PDB entry 4X4B | X-ray diffraction, 2.80 A resolution | chains B and F of the 6 polymer chains in the assembly

[Chain B]
Name: Regulatory protein
Organism: Enterobacter sp. RFL1396
UniProtKB: Q8GGH0 (Q8GGH0_9ENTR); residue numbers follow UniProt; this construct covers 1-79
Chain sequence (82 residues; numbered -2 to 79; the number before each row is that of its first residue; numbers below 1 keep their minus sign (Gly-2 is residue -2)):
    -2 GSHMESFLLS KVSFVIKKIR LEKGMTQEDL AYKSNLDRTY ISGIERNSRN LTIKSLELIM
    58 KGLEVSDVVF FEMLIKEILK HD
Disordered / not traced: -2 to 1, 79
Construct notes: expression tag (-2 to 0)

[Chain F]
Molecule: 35-nt DNA strand
Notes: fragment: Operator DNA
Sequence (35 nucleotides; numbered 1 to 35; the number before each row is that of its first residue):
     1 ATGTTGACTA TAATCACACG GACTATAAGT CACAT

[How chain B and chain F interact]
Pairs across the interface (12):
  Arg17(B) - DC17(F)  salt bridge to the phosphate
  Thr23(B) - DA16(F)  phosphate contact
  Thr23(B) - DC17(F)  phosphate contact
  Gln24(B) - DC17(F)  hydrogen bond to the phosphate
  Gln24(B) - DA18(F)  hydrogen bond to the phosphate
  Arg35(B) - DC17(F)  base contact
  Arg35(B) - DA18(F)  hydrogen bond to the base
  Thr36(B) - DC19(F)  base contact
  Ser39(B) - DA18(F)  hydrogen bond to the phosphate
  Arg43(B) - DA18(F)  sugar contact
  Arg43(B) - DC19(F)  salt bridge to the phosphate
  Thr49(B) - DA27(F)  sugar contact
Other interface residues (no listed pair), chain B (11 interface residues in all): Lys14, Leu18, Asn44
Other interface residues (no listed pair), chain F (6 interface residues in all): DG20

[Summary]
11 residues of chain B face 6 of chain F across their interface; the contacts include 4 hydrogen bonds and 2
salt bridges. Among the polar pairs are Arg35(B)-DA18(F), Gln24(B)-DC17(F) and Gln24(B)-DA18(F).
Here chain B is Regulatory protein (Enterobacter sp. RFL1396) and chain F is a 35-nt DNA strand. Entry 4X4B
(RADIATION DAMAGE TO THE NUCLEOPROTEIN COMPLEX C.Esp1396I: DOSE (DWD) 2.1 MGy) was determined by X-ray
diffraction (same publication as 4X4C, 4X4D, 4X4E, 4X4F, 4X4G, 4X4H and 4X4I).
